Entry 1NX0 (X-ray diffraction, 2.30 A resolution); this record covers chains A and B of the 5 polymer chains in the assembly.

== Chain A ==
Name: Calcium-dependent protease, small subunit
Source organism: Sus scrofa
Notes: fragment: Domain VI
UniProt: P04574 (CPNS1_PIG); residues 94-266 here = UniProt positions 94-266
Sequence (173 residues; numbered 94 to 266; the number before each row is that of its first residue):
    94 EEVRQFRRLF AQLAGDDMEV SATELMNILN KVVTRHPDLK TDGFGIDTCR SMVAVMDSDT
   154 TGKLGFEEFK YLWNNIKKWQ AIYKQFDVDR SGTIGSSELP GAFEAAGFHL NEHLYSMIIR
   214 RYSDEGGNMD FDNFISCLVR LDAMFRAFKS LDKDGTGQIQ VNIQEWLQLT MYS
Bound ions: Ca2+ site 1: Ala-107, Asp-110, Glu-112, Glu-117; Ca2+ site 2: Asp-150, Asp-152, Thr-154, Lys-156, Glu-161; Ca2+ site 3: Asp-180, Asp-182, Ser-184, Thr-186, Glu-191
Curated features (UniProtKB/Swiss-Prot):
  - binding site (Ca(2+)): Ala-107, Asp-110, Glu-112, Glu-117, Asp-135, Asp-150, Asp-152, Thr-154, Lys-156, Glu-161, Asp-180, Asp-182, Ser-184, Thr-186, Glu-191, Asp-223
  - modified residue: Lys-177 (N6-acetyllysine)

== Chain B ==
Name: Calcium-dependent protease, small subunit
Source organism: Sus scrofa
Notes: fragment: Domain VI
UniProt: P04574 (CPNS1_PIG); residues 394-566 here correspond to UniProt positions 94-266 (UniProt number = residue number - 300)
Sequence (173 residues; each row starts with the number of its first residue):
   394 EEVRQFRRLF AQLAGDDMEV SATELMNILN KVVTRHPDLK TDGFGIDTCR SMVAVMDSDT
   454 TGKLGFEEFK YLWNNIKKWQ AIYKQFDVDR SGTIGSSELP GAFEAAGFHL NEHLYSMIIR
   514 RYSDEGGNMD FDNFISCLVR LDAMFRAFKS LDKDGTGQIQ VNIQEWLQLT MYS
Bound ions: Ca2+ site 1: Ala-407, Asp-410, Glu-412, Glu-417; Ca2+ site 2: Asp-450, Asp-452, Thr-454, Lys-456, Glu-461; Ca2+ site 3: Asp-480, Asp-482, Ser-484, Thr-486, Glu-491
Curated features (UniProtKB/Swiss-Prot):
  - binding site (Ca(2+)): Ala-407, Asp-410, Glu-412, Glu-417, Asp-435, Asp-450, Asp-452, Thr-454, Lys-456, Glu-461, Asp-480, Asp-482, Ser-484, Thr-486, Glu-491, Asp-523
  - modified residue: Lys-477 (N6-acetyllysine)

== Chain A / chain B interface ==
Residue-residue contacts (93):
  Asp-140(A) with Gly-438(B); Asp-440(B); Thr-441(B), hydrogen bond; Arg-514(B)
  Thr-141(A) with Asp-440(B), hydrogen bond
  Arg-143(A) with Arg-513(B), hydrogen bond (side chain-backbone); Arg-514(B), hydrogen bond (side chain-backbone); Tyr-515(B); Ser-516(B), hydrogen bond (side chain-backbone); Asn-526(B)
  Ser-144(A) with Arg-514(B)
  Ala-147(A) with Arg-514(B)
  Thr-153(A) with Met-510(B); Arg-513(B)
  Thr-154(A) with Arg-513(B)
  Gly-155(A) with Arg-513(B)
  Asn-204(A) with Gln-557(B)
  His-206(A) with Gln-557(B); Gln-561(B), hydrogen bond
  Leu-207(A) with Gln-557(B)
  Met-210(A) with Thr-453(B); Gln-561(B); Tyr-565(B)
  Ile-211(A) with Met-564(B), hydrophobic
  Arg-213(A) with Arg-443(B); Thr-453(B), hydrogen bond (side chain-backbone); Thr-454(B); Gly-455(B); Tyr-565(B)
  Arg-214(A) with Asp-440(B); Arg-443(B), hydrogen bond (backbone-side chain); Ser-444(B); Ala-447(B); Met-564(B); Tyr-565(B); Ser-566(B), hydrogen bond (side chain-backbone)
  Tyr-215(A) with Arg-443(B)
  Ser-216(A) with Arg-443(B), hydrogen bond (backbone-side chain)
  Cys-230(A) with Met-564(B)
  Arg-233(A) with Arg-533(B); Thr-563(B), hydrogen bond (side chain-backbone); Met-564(B); Ser-566(B), hydrogen bond
  Leu-234(A) with Leu-560(B), hydrophobic; Met-564(B)
  Met-237(A) with Trp-559(B), hydrogen bond (backbone-side chain); Thr-563(B)
  Phe-238(A) with Ile-556(B), hydrophobic; Leu-560(B), hydrophobic
  Phe-241(A) with Val-554(B); Asn-555(B); Ile-556(B), hydrophobic; Trp-559(B), hydrophobic
  Gly-250(A) with Asn-555(B)
  Gln-251(A) with Gln-553(B), hydrogen bond; Val-554(B); Asn-555(B)
  Ile-252(A) with Ile-552(B); Gln-553(B); Val-554(B), hydrogen bond (backbone-backbone)
  Gln-253(A) with Gln-551(B), hydrogen bond; Ile-552(B)
  Val-254(A) with Phe-541(B); Gln-551(B); Ile-552(B), hydrogen bond (backbone-backbone)
  Asn-255(A) with Phe-541(B); Gly-550(B)
  Ile-256(A) with Phe-541(B); Gly-550(B)
  Gln-257(A) with Leu-507(B)
  Trp-259(A) with Met-537(B), hydrogen bond (side chain-backbone); Phe-541(B), hydrophobic; Trp-559(B), hydrophobic; Leu-562(B), hydrophobic
  Leu-260(A) with Leu-507(B), hydrophobic; Leu-534(B), hydrophobic; Met-537(B), hydrophobic; Phe-538(B), hydrophobic
  Gln-261(A) with His-506(B); Leu-507(B); Met-510(B), hydrogen bond
  Leu-262(A) with Trp-559(B), hydrophobic
  Thr-263(A) with Arg-533(B), hydrogen bond (backbone-side chain); Met-537(B)
  Met-264(A) with Arg-514(B); Cys-530(B); Arg-533(B); Leu-534(B), hydrophobic
  Tyr-265(A) with Met-510(B), hydrophobic; Arg-513(B); Arg-514(B)
  Ser-266(A) with Arg-514(B), hydrogen bond (backbone-side chain); Arg-533(B)
Interface residues without a listed pair, chain A (46 interface residues in all): Asp-135, Gly-138, Asp-150, Leu-203, Asp-217, Asn-226, Ala-240
Interface residues without a listed pair, chain B (44 interface residues in all): Ile-439, Asp-450, Ile-511, Ile-512, Ala-540

== Overview ==
46 residues of chain A face 44 of chain B across their interface, with 21 hydrogen bonds. Among the polar
pairs are Asp-140(A)/Thr-441(B), Thr-141(A)/Asp-440(B) and Arg-143(A)/Arg-513(B). Curated annotation (UniProt)
lists 16 Ca2+-binding residues on chain A; 16 Ca2+-binding residues on chain B.
Both chains are Calcium-dependent protease, small subunit (Sus scrofa). Entry 1NX0 (Structure of Calpain
Domain 6 in Complex with Calpastatin DIC) was determined by X-ray diffraction together with 1NX1, 1NX2 and
1NX3 from the same study.
